Entry 3KMP (X-ray diffraction, 2.70 A resolution); this record covers chains A and C of the 4 polymer chains in the assembly.

== Chain A ==
Protein: SMAD1-MH1
From: Mus musculus
UniProt: Q8CC31 (Q8CC31_MOUSE); residues 9-132 here = UniProt positions 9-132
Amino-acid sequence (124 residues; each row starts with the number of its first residue):
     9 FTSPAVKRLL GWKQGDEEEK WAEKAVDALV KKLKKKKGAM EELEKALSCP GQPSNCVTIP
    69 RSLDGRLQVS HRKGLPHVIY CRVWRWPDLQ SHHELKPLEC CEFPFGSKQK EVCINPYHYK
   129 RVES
Ion coordination: Zn2+: Cys64, Cys109, Cys121, His126
Reported in the primary citation:
  - Zn2+ coordination: Cys64, Cys109, Cys121, His126
  - binding site for glycerol: Lys32, Ser78, His79
  - binding site for the 15-nt DNA strand: Lys40, Arg74, Gln76, Lys81, His101
  - binding site for the 15-nt DNA strand (chain C): Lys39, Leu71, Arg74, Leu75 to Val77, Ser78, Lys81, His101
  - specificity-determining residues: Asp35, Ala36 (citing earlier work)
  - self-association interface (contacts with another copy of this molecule); pairs are residue here / residue on that copy: Val14-Val38 (hydrophobic contact), Leu17-Leu51 (hydrophobic contact), Leu18-Val34 (hydrophobic contact)

== Chain C ==
Molecule: 15-nt DNA strand
Sequence (15 nucleotides; numbered 1 to 15; the number before each row is that of its first residue):
     1 ATCAGTCTAG ACATA

== Chain A / chain C interface ==
Pairs across the interface (11):
  Ala36(A) - DT8(C)  phosphate contact
  Ser70(A) - DG10(C)  phosphate contact
  Leu71(A) - DG10(C)  hydrogen bond to the phosphate
  Leu75(A) - DA9(C)  phosphate contact
  Gln76(A) - DT8(C)  phosphate contact
  Gln76(A) - DA9(C)  hydrogen bond to the phosphate
  Gln76(A) - DG10(C)  base contact
  Val77(A) - DT8(C)  phosphate contact
  Ser78(A) - DT8(C)  hydrogen bond to the phosphate
  Lys81(A) - DA9(C)  hydrogen bond to the base
  Lys81(A) - DG10(C)  hydrogen bond to the base
Interface residues without a listed pair, chain A (10 interface residues in all): Arg74, His79
Interface residues without a listed pair, chain C (5 interface residues in all): DA11, DC12

== Overview ==
10 residues of chain A face 5 of chain C across their interface, with 5 hydrogen bonds. Polar pairs include
Lys81(A)-DA9(C), Lys81(A)-DG10(C) and Leu71(A)-DG10(C). The paper reports a binding site for the 15-nt DNA
strand (chain C) at Lys39(A), Leu71(A) and Arg74(A) among others; a binding site for the 15-nt DNA strand at
Lys40(A), Arg74(A) and Gln76(A) among others.
Here chain A is SMAD1-MH1 (Mus musculus) and chain C is a 15-nt DNA strand. Entry 3KMP (Crystal Structure of
SMAD1-MH1/DNA complex) was determined by X-ray diffraction.
